PDB entry 2DHO | X-ray diffraction, 1.60 A resolution | chain A

[Chain A]
Name: Isopentenyl-diphosphate delta-isomerase 1
Organism: Homo sapiens
Notes: EC 5.3.3.2
UniProt: Q13907 (IDI1_HUMAN); residue numbers follow UniProt; this construct covers 1-227
Sequence (235 residues; row label = number of the first residue in the row; numbers below 1 keep their minus sign (Met-7 is residue -7)):
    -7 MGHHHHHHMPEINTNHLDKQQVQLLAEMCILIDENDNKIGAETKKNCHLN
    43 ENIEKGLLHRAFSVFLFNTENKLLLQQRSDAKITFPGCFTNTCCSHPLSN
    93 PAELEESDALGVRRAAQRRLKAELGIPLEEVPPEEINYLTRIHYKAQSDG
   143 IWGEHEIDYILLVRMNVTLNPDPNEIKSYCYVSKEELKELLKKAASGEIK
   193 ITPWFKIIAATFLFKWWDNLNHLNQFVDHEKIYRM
Disordered / not traced: -7 to 12
Differences from the reference sequence: cloning artifact (-7 to 0); engineered mutation Met157 (Lys in Q13907)
UniProt features mapped onto this chain:
  - motif: Tyr225 to Met227 (Microbody targeting signal)
  - active site: Cys86, Glu148
  - binding site (substrate): Lys36, Arg70, Lys74, Ser87
  - binding site (Mg(2+)): His40, His51, Glu146, Glu148
  - modified residue: Lys176 (N6-acetyllysine)
Cystine bridges: Cys21-Cys39
Bound ions: Mn2+ site 1: His40, His51, His88, Glu146, Glu148; Mn2+ site 2 near Cys80 (its only coordinating residue here); Mn2+ site 3 near Cys85 (its only coordinating residue here); Mn2+ site 4 near Glu97 (its only coordinating residue here); Mn2+ site 5: His135, His147; Mn2+ site 6: Tyr136, Glu148, Asp150; Mn2+ site 7 near Lys137 (its only coordinating residue here)
From the paper describing this entry:
  - Mn2+ coordination: His40, His51, His88, Tyr136, Glu146, Glu148, Asp150
  - contacts within the chain: Ile134-Trp196 (hydrophobic contact), Ile152-Trp196 (hydrophobic contact), Trp196-Ile200 (hydrophobic contact), Glu26-Arg226 (hydrogen bond)
  - catalytic residues: Cys86, Glu148 (citing earlier work)
  - catalytic residues: Tyr136, Asp150, Trp196 (proposed by the authors, not directly observed)

[Overview]
The Mn2+ site 1 is built by His40, His51, His88, Glu146 and Glu148. The Mn2+ site 5 is built by His135 and
His147. From UniProt: active-site residues Cys86 and Glu148, 4 substrate-binding residues and 4 Mg2+-binding
residues. The paper reports catalytic residues Cys86, Glu148 and Tyr136 among others; Mn2+ coordination by
His40, His51 and His88 among others.
Chain A is Isopentenyl-diphosphate delta-isomerase 1 (Homo sapiens); the structure, Crystal structure of human
IPP isomerase I in space group P212121, was determined by X-ray diffraction together with 2I6K from the same
study.
